Entry 4ZD6 (X-ray diffraction, 1.60 A resolution); this record covers chains B and D of the 4 polymer chains in the assembly.

[Chain B (and D)]
Name: Halohydrin epoxidase B
Source organism: Corynebacterium sp
Notes: chain D of this document is another copy of the same molecule, construct and numbering; everything in this record applies to it too
UniProtKB: Q46347 (Q46347_CORSP); residues 3-227 here correspond to UniProt positions 11-235 (UniProt number = residue number + 8)
Chain sequence (227 residues; numbered 1 to 227; the number before each row is that of its first residue):
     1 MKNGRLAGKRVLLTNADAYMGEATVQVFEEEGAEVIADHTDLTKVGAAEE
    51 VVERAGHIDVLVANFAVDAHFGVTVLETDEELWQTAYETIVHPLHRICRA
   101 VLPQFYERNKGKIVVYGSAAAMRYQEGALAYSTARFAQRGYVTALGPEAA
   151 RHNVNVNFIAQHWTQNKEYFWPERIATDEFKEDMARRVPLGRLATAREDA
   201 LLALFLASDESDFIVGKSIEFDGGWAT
Unresolved in the structure: 1-2 (chain D: 1-3)
Sequence notes: initiating methionine (1); expression tag (2)

[Interface between chain B and chain D]
Contacting residue pairs (10):
  Arg123(B) - Arg123(D)
  Arg123(B) - Ala226(D)  hydrogen bond (side chain-backbone)
  Arg123(B) - Thr227(D)
  Tyr124(B) - Thr227(D)  hydrogen bond (backbone-backbone)
  Arg186(B) - Arg186(D)
  Arg187(B) - Arg187(D)
  Trp225(B) - Arg123(D)
  Ala226(B) - Arg123(D)  hydrogen bond (backbone-side chain)
  Thr227(B) - Arg123(D)
  Thr227(B) - Tyr124(D)  hydrogen bond (backbone-backbone)
Other interface residues (no listed pair), chain B (8 interface residues in all): Glu182
Other interface residues (no listed pair), chain D (7 interface residues in all): Glu220

[Overview]
Chain B and chain D form an interface of 8 and 7 residues respectively, with 4 hydrogen bonds. Polar contacts
include Arg123(B)-Ala226(D) and Tyr124(B)-Thr227(D).
Chain B and chain D are both Halohydrin epoxidase B (Corynebacterium sp); the structure, Halohydrin
hydrogen-halide-lyase, HheB, was determined by X-ray diffraction (same publication as 4Z9F and 4ZU3).
